Entry 5VX3 (X-ray diffraction, 1.95 A resolution); this record covers chains A and E of the 4 polymer chains in the assembly.

== Chain A (and E) ==
Molecule: Bcl-2-like protein 1
Organism: Homo sapiens
Notes: fragment: and 83-209; chain E of this document is another copy of the same molecule, construct and numbering; everything in this record applies to it too
UniProtKB: Q07817 (B2CL1_HUMAN); residue numbers follow UniProt; this construct covers 1-26, 83-209
Amino-acid sequence (158 residues; each row starts with the number of its first residue; note: 56 numbers in that range are skipped by the numbering (no residue carries them; nothing is unmodelled there); numbers below 1 keep their minus sign (Gly-4 is residue -4)):
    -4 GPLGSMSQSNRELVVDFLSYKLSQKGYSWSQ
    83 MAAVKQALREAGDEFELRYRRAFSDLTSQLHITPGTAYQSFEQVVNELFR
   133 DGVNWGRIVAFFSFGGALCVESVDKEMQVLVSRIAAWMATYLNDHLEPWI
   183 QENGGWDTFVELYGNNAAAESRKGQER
Not modelled in the structure: -4 to 0, 197-209 (chain E: 198-209)
Sequence notes: expression tag (-4 to 0)
Curated features (UniProtKB/Swiss-Prot):
  - motif: Ser4 to Trp24 (BH4), Val86 to Arg100 (BH3), Glu129 to Gly148 (BH1), Pro180 to Tyr195 (BH2)
  - mutagenesis: Phe131 to Asp133 (No heterodimerization with BAX), Val135 to Trp137 (Loss of anti-apoptotic activity), Gly138 to Ile140 (Loss of anti-apoptotic activity), Gly138 (G138A: No heterodimerization with BAX), Ser145 to Gly147 (Decreases interaction with DNM1L, no effect on endocytosis enhancement), Gly148 (G148E: No heterodimerization with BAX), Asp156 (D156A: No effect on caspase-1 cleavage), Asp176 (D176A: No effect on caspase-1 cleavage), Trp188 to Phe191 (Abolishes interaction with DNM1L and endocytosis enhancement), Trp188 to Asp189 (Reduces anti-apoptotic activity by about half), Asp189 (D189A: No effect on caspase-1 cleavage)

== Chain A / chain E interface ==
Contacting residue pairs (65; chain A residue first):
  Met1(A) with Glu179(E)
  Ser2(A) with Asn175(E), hydrogen bond (backbone-side chain)
  Ser4(A) with Met83(E)
  Asn5(A) with Leu174(E); Asn175(E), hydrogen bond; Glu179(E), hydrogen bond; Trp188(E), hydrogen bond
  Leu8(A) with Val86(E), hydrophobic; Lys87(E); Leu90(E), hydrophobic; Trp188(E)
  Val9(A) with Ala167(E); Leu174(E), hydrophobic
  Asp11(A) with Lys87(E); Arg91(E), salt bridge
  Phe12(A) with Leu90(E); Glu98(E); Phe144(E); Ser145(E)
  Leu13(A) with Gly148(E); Ala167(E), hydrophobic
  Tyr15(A) with Arg91(E); Asp95(E), hydrogen bond
  Lys16(A) with Gly94(E); Asp95(E), salt bridge; Glu98(E), salt bridge; Val152(E)
  Leu17(A) with Val163(E), hydrophobic
  Gln19(A) with Asp95(E), hydrogen bond
  Lys20(A) with Val152(E)
  Tyr22(A) with Val155(E); Asp156(E), hydrogen bond
  Trp24(A) with Ala167(E), hydrophobic
  Met83(A) with Ser4(E)
  Lys87(A) with Leu8(E); Asp11(E)
  Leu90(A) with Leu8(E), hydrophobic; Phe12(E)
  Arg91(A) with Asp11(E), salt bridge; Tyr15(E)
  Asp95(A) with Tyr15(E), hydrogen bond; Lys16(E), salt bridge; Gln19(E), hydrogen bond
  Glu98(A) with Lys16(E), salt bridge
  Phe144(A) with Phe12(E)
  Ser145(A) with Phe12(E)
  Gly147(A) with Leu13(E)
  Gly148(A) with Leu13(E)
  Cys151(A) with Leu13(E), hydrophobic
  Val152(A) with Lys16(E); Lys20(E)
  Val155(A) with Tyr22(E), hydrophobic
  Asp156(A) with Tyr22(E), hydrogen bond
  Val163(A) with Trp24(E), hydrophobic
  Ala167(A) with Val9(E); Leu13(E), hydrophobic; Trp24(E), hydrophobic
  Met170(A) with Leu13(E), hydrophobic
  Leu174(A) with Asn5(E)
  Asn175(A) with Asn5(E), hydrogen bond
  Glu179(A) with Met1(E); Asn5(E), hydrogen bond
  Gln183(A) with Gly-4(E), hydrogen bond (side chain-backbone)
  Trp188(A) with Asn5(E); Leu8(E), hydrophobic
Other interface residues (no listed pair), chain A (44 interface residues in all): Arg6, Glu7, Val86, Gly94, Ala168, Ala171
Other interface residues (no listed pair), chain E (44 interface residues in all): Ser2, Arg6, Glu7, Leu17, Gly147, Cys151, Met170, Ala171, Gln183

== Overview ==
Chain A and chain E each contribute 44 residues to their interface; the contacts include 13 hydrogen bonds and
6 salt bridges. Among the polar pairs are Asp11(A)-Arg91(E), Lys16(A)-Asp95(E) and Lys16(A)-Glu98(E). UniProt
lists 19 mutagenesis sites on chain A.
Chain A and chain E are both Bcl-2-like protein 1 (Homo sapiens); the structure, Bcl-xL in complex with
Bim-h3Pc-RT, was determined by X-ray diffraction together with 5VWV, 5VWW, 5VWX, 5VWY, 5VWZ, 5VX0 and 5VX2
from the same study.
